Entry 4YM5 (X-ray diffraction, 4.00 A resolution (low resolution: residue-level contacts below are approximate; hydrogen-bond / salt-bridge calls are withheld)); this record covers chains B and J of the 10 polymer chains in the assembly.

== Chain B ==
Molecule: Histone H4
Source organism: Homo sapiens
UniProt: P62805 (H4_HUMAN); residues 0-102 here correspond to UniProt positions 1-103 (UniProt number = residue number + 1)
Amino-acid sequence (106 residues; numbered -3 to 102; the number before each row is that of its first residue; numbers below 1 keep their minus sign (Gly-3 is residue -3)):
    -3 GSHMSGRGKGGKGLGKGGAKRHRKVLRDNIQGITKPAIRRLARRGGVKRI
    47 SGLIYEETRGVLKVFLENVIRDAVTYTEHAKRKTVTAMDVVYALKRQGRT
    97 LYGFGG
Disordered / not traced: -3 to 23
Construct notes: expression tag (-3 to -1)
UniProt features mapped onto this chain:
  - DNA-binding region: Lys16 to Lys20
  - modified residue: Ser1 (N-acetylserine), Arg3 (Asymmetric dimethylarginine), Lys5 (N6-(2-hydroxyisobutyryl)lysine), Lys8 (N6-(2-hydroxyisobutyryl)lysine), Lys12 (N6-(2-hydroxyisobutyryl)lysine), Lys16 (N6-(2-hydroxyisobutyryl)lysine), Lys20 (N6,N6,N6-trimethyllysine), Lys31 (N6-(2-hydroxyisobutyryl)lysine), Lys44 (N6-(2-hydroxyisobutyryl)lysine), Ser47 (Phosphoserine), Tyr51 (Phosphotyrosine), Lys59 (N6-(2-hydroxyisobutyryl)lysine), Lys77 (N6-(2-hydroxyisobutyryl)lysine), Lys79 (N6-(2-hydroxyisobutyryl)lysine), Thr80 (Phosphothreonine), Tyr88 (Phosphotyrosine), Lys91 (N6-(2-hydroxyisobutyryl)lysine)
  - cross-link (Glycyl lysine isopeptide (Lys-Gly)): Lys12 (interchain with G-Cter in SUMO2), Lys20 (interchain with G-Cter in SUMO2), Lys31 (interchain with G-Cter in SUMO2), Lys59 (interchain with G-Cter in SUMO2), Lys79 (interchain with G-Cter in SUMO2), Lys91 (interchain with G-Cter in SUMO2)

== Chain J ==
Molecule: 144-nt DNA strand
Sequence (144 nucleotides; each row starts with the number of its first residue):
     1 ATCAATATCCACCTGCAGATTCTACCAAXGTGTATTTGGAAACTGCTCCA
    51 TCAAAAGGCATGTTCAGCTGGTTCAGCTGAACATGCCTTTTGATGGAGCA
   101 GTTTCCAAATACACAATTGGTAGAATCTGCAGGTGGATATTGAT
Modified positions: T64 ((6-4)photoproduct) at position 29

== Interface between chain B and chain J ==
Pairs across the interface (13):
  Arg35(B) - DA81(J)
  Lys44(B) - DA80(J)
  Arg45(B) - DG79(J)
  Arg45(B) - DA80(J)
  Ile46(B) - DG79(J)
  Ile46(B) - DA80(J)
  Ser47(B) - DG79(J)
  Gly48(B) - DG79(J)
  Arg78(B) - DA100(J)
  Arg78(B) - DG101(J)
  Lys79(B) - DC99(J)
  Lys79(B) - DA100(J)
  Thr80(B) - DA100(J)
Also at the interface, not in a pair above, chain B (10 interface residues in all): Arg39
Also at the interface, not in a pair above, chain J (7 interface residues in all): DT78

== Summary ==
10 residues of chain B and 7 residues of chain J are in contact. From UniProt: a DNA-binding region on chain
B.
Here chain B is Histone H4 (Homo sapiens) and chain J is a 144-nt DNA strand. Entry 4YM5 (Crystal structure of
the human nucleosome containing 6-4PP (inside)) was determined by X-ray diffraction, deposited together with
4YM6.
